5HYC - chains A and B of the 3 polymer chains in the assembly; structure by X-ray diffraction, 2.40 A resolution.

Chain A (and B):
Name: Uncharacterized protein
Organism: Magnaporthe oryzae (strain 70-15 / ATCC MYA-4617 / FGSC 8958)
Notes: chain B of this document is another copy of the same molecule, construct and numbering; everything in this record applies to it too
Reference sequence: G4NCW2 (G4NCW2_MAGO7); numbering as in UniProt (aligned over 1-153)
Amino-acid sequence (161 residues; numbered 1 to 161; the number before each row is that of its first residue):
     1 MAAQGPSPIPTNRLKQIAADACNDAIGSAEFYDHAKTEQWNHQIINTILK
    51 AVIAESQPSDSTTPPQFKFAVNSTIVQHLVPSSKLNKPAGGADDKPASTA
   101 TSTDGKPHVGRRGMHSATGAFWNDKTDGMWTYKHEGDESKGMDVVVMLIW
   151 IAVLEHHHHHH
Not modelled in the structure: 1-4, 85-103, 154-161 (chain B: 1-2, 59-62, 83-111, 154-161)
Differences from the reference sequence: expression tag (154-161)
From the paper describing this entry:
  - conformationally variable residues (order/disorder transition): S59 to T62, V80 to K84, D104 to R112
  - mutagenesis - H34A, H115A: abolished binding to MoDyn1I2
  - mutagenesis - F121A: unchanged binding to MoDyn1I2(1-250)
  - mutagenesis - T131E: abolished binding to MoDyn1I2(117-150)
  - mutagenesis - F121A: unchanged binding to Cytoplasmic dynein 1 intermediate chain 2
  - mutagenesis - T131E: abolished binding to Cytoplasmic dynein 1 intermediate chain 2

Interface between chain A and chain B:
Contacting residue pairs (80; chain A residue first):
  Y32(A) with R112(B), hydrogen bond (side chain-backbone); G113(B), hydrogen bond (side chain-backbone); M114(B), hydrogen bond (side chain-backbone)
  H34(A) with R112(B)
  T37(A) with H115(B)
  E38(A) with H115(B)
  N41(A) with H115(B), hydrogen bond
  I45(A) with A117(B); T118(B); G119(B)
  L49(A) with G119(B); A120(B)
  I53(A) with F121(B), hydrophobic
  K68(A) with F121(B); D127(B), salt bridge; I151(B); A152(B)
  F69(A) with A120(B); F121(B), hydrogen bond (backbone-backbone)
  A70(A) with G119(B); I149(B), hydrophobic
  V71(A) with A117(B); T118(B); G119(B), hydrogen bond (backbone-backbone)
  N72(A) with S116(B), hydrogen bond; A117(B), hydrogen bond (side chain-backbone); T118(B), hydrogen bond
  S73(A) with H115(B); S116(B); A117(B), hydrogen bond (backbone-backbone)
  T74(A) with M114(B); H115(B); S116(B), hydrogen bond
  I75(A) with G113(B); M114(B); H115(B), hydrogen bond (backbone-backbone)
  V76(A) with G113(B); M114(B), hydrophobic
  Q77(A) with G113(B), hydrogen bond (backbone-backbone)
  L79(A) with L79(B), hydrophobic
  R112(A) with V76(B); Q77(B), hydrogen bond (side chain-backbone); L79(B); G113(B)
  G113(A) with Y32(B); V76(B); Q77(B), hydrogen bond (backbone-side chain)
  M114(A) with Y32(B), hydrogen bond (backbone-side chain); H34(B); I75(B)
  H115(A) with T37(B); E38(B); N41(B), hydrogen bond (backbone-side chain); S73(B); T74(B); I75(B), hydrogen bond (backbone-backbone)
  S116(A) with N72(B); S73(B); T74(B), hydrogen bond
  A117(A) with N41(B); I45(B); N72(B), hydrogen bond (backbone-side chain); S73(B), hydrogen bond (backbone-backbone)
  T118(A) with I45(B); V71(B); N72(B), hydrogen bond
  G119(A) with I45(B); A70(B); V71(B), hydrogen bond (backbone-backbone)
  A120(A) with L49(B); F69(B)
  F121(A) with I53(B), hydrophobic; F67(B); K68(B); F69(B), hydrogen bond (backbone-backbone)
  W122(A) with F69(B)
  N123(A) with K68(B)
  D127(A) with K68(B), salt bridge
  I151(A) with K68(B)
  A152(A) with K68(B)
Also at the interface, not in a pair above, chain A (38 interface residues in all): F67, T126, M147, I149
Also at the interface, not in a pair above, chain B (39 interface residues in all): P65, H78, W122, N123, M147

In short:
The interface between chain A and chain B involves 38 residues on one side and 39 on the other; the contacts
include 24 hydrogen bonds and 2 salt bridges. Among the polar pairs are K68(A)-D127(B), Y32(A)-R112(B) and
Y32(A)-G113(B). From the paper: H34A and H115A of chain A abolish binding to MoDyn1I2; conformational
variability at S59(A), V80(A) and D104(A); 4 substitutions were tested in all.
Both chains are Uncharacterized protein (Magnaporthe oryzae (strain 70-15 / ATCC MYA-4617 / FGSC 8958)). Entry
5HYC (Structure based function annotation of a hypothetical protein MGG_01005 related to the development of
rice blast ...) was determined by X-ray diffraction, deposited together with 5HXL.
